5YMW - chains A and C of the 3 polymer chains in the assembly; structure by X-ray diffraction, 2.00 A resolution.

[Chain A]
Protein: Class I histocompatibility antigen, F10 alpha chain
From: Gallus gallus
UniProtKB: P15979 (HA1F_CHICK); residues 1-270 here correspond to UniProt positions 23-292 (UniProt number = residue number + 22)
Amino-acid sequence (271 residues; row label = number of the first residue in the row; numbering starts at 0):
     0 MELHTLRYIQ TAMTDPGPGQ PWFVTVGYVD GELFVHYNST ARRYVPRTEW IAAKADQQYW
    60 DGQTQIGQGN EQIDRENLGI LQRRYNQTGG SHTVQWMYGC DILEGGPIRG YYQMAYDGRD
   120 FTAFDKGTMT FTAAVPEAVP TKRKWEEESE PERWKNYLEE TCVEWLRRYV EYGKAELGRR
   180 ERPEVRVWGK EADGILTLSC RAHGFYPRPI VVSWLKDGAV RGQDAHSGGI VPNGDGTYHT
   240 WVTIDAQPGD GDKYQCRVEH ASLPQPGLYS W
Sequence notes: initiating methionine (0)
UniProt features mapped onto this chain:
  - glycosylation (N-linked (GlcNAc...) asparagine): Asn37, Asn85
Disulfide bonds: Cys99-Cys161, Cys199-Cys255

[Chain C]
Protein: Leu-pro-ala-cys-val-leu-glu-val
Amino-acid sequence (8 residues; numbered 1 to 8; the number before each row is that of its first residue):
     1 LPACVLEV

[Chain A / chain C interface]
Pairs across the interface - 45 pairs, chain A then chain C:
  Tyr7(A) - Leu1(C)  hydrogen bond (side chain-backbone)
  Tyr7(A) - Pro2(C)
  Gln9(A) - Val5(C)
  Tyr43(A) - Pro2(C)
  Gln62(A) - Leu1(C)
  Gln62(A) - Pro2(C)
  Ile65(A) - Pro2(C)  hydrophobic
  Ile65(A) - Ala3(C)
  Ile65(A) - Cys4(C)  hydrophobic
  Asn69(A) - Ala3(C)  hydrogen bond (side chain-backbone)
  Asn69(A) - Cys4(C)
  Asn69(A) - Val5(C)  hydrogen bond (side chain-backbone)
  Ile72(A) - Val5(C)
  Ile72(A) - Leu6(C)
  Ile72(A) - Glu7(C)
  Glu75(A) - Glu7(C)
  Asn76(A) - Leu6(C)  hydrogen bond (side chain-backbone)
  Asn76(A) - Glu7(C)
  Asn76(A) - Val8(C)  hydrogen bond (side chain-backbone)
  Ile79(A) - Val8(C)  hydrophobic
  Leu80(A) - Val8(C)  hydrophobic
  Arg83(A) - Val8(C)  hydrogen bond (side chain-backbone)
  Trp95(A) - Val5(C)  hydrophobic
  Trp95(A) - Leu6(C)
  Tyr97(A) - Pro2(C)
  Tyr97(A) - Ala3(C)  hydrogen bond (side chain-backbone)
  Tyr111(A) - Val5(C)
  Tyr111(A) - Leu6(C)
  Met113(A) - Val8(C)  hydrophobic
  Thr140(A) - Val8(C)  hydrogen bond (side chain-backbone)
  Lys143(A) - Leu6(C)
  Lys143(A) - Glu7(C)
  Lys143(A) - Val8(C)
  Trp144(A) - Leu6(C)
  Trp144(A) - Glu7(C)  hydrogen bond (side chain-backbone)
  Glu147(A) - Leu6(C)
  Glu149(A) - Leu6(C)
  Arg152(A) - Cys4(C)  hydrogen bond (side chain-backbone)
  Trp153(A) - Ala3(C)  hydrophobic
  Trp153(A) - Cys4(C)
  Tyr156(A) - Leu1(C)  hydrogen bond (side chain-backbone)
  Tyr156(A) - Pro2(C)
  Tyr156(A) - Ala3(C)  hydrophobic
  Trp164(A) - Leu1(C)
  Tyr168(A) - Leu1(C)  hydrogen bond (side chain-backbone)
Interface residues without a listed pair, chain A (28 interface residues in all): Tyr58, Asp73
From the paper, about this interface:
  - specific contacts: Arg83(A)-Val8(C)
  - interface residues, chain C: Pro2(C), Val5(C)

[Overview]
The interface between chain A and chain C involves 28 residues on one side and 8 on the other; the contacts
include 12 hydrogen bonds. Polar contacts include Tyr7(A)-Leu1(C), Asn69(A)-Ala3(C) and Asn69(A)-Val5(C). The
paper describes a contact between Arg83(A) and Val8(C). The paper reports interface residues Pro2(C) and
Val5(C).
Chain A is Class I histocompatibility antigen, F10 alpha chain (Gallus gallus) and chain C is
Leu-pro-ala-cys-val-leu-glu-val; the structure, Crystal structure of 8-mer peptide from Rous sarcoma virus in
complex with BF2*1201, was determined by X-ray diffraction, deposited together with 5YMV.
